PDB entry 3ML8 | X-ray diffraction, 2.70 A resolution | chain A

# Chain A
Protein: Phosphatidylinositol-4,5-bisphosphate 3-kinase catalytic subunit gamma isoform
Source organism: Homo sapiens
Notes: EC 2.7.1.153
UniProtKB: P48736 (PK3CG_HUMAN); residues 144-1102 here = UniProt positions 144-1102
Sequence (966 residues; numbered 143 to 1108; the number before each row is that of its first residue):
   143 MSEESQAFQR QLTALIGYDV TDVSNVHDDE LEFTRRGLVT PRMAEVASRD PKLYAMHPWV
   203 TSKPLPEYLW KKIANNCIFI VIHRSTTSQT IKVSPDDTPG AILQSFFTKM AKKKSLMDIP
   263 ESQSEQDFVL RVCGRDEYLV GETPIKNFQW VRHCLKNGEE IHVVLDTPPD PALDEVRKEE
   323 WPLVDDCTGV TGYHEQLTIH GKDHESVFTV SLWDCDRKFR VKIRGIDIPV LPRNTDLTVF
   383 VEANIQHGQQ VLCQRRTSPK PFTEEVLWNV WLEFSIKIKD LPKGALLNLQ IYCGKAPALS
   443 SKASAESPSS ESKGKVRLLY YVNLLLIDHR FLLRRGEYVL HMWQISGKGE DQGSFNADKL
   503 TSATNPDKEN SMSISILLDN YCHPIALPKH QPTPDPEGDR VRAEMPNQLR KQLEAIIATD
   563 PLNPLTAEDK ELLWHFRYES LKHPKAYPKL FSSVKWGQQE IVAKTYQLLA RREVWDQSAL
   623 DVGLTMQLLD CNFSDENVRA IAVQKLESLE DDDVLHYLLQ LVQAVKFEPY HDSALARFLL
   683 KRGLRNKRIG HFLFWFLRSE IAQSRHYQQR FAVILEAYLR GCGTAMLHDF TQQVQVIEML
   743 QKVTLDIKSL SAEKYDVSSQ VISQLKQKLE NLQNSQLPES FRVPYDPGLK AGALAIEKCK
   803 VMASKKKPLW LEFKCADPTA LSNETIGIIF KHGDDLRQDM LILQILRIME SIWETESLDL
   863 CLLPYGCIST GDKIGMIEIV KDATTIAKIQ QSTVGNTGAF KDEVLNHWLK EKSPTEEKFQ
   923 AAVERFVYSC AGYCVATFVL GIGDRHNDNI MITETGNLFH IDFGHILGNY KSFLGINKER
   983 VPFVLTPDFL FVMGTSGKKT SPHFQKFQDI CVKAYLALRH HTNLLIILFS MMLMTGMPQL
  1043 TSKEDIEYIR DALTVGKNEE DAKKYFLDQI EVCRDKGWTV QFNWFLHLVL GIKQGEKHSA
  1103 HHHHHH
Disordered / not traced: 143, 251-268, 323-350, 374-378, 436-459, 490-495, 532-543, 754-759, 973-980, 1094-1108
Sequence notes: expression tag (143, 1103-1108); conflict Arg-459 (Gln in P48736)
Ligand contacts: ML8 (8-cyclopentyl-6-[3-(hydroxymethyl)phenyl]-4-methyl-2-(methylamino)pyrido[2,3-d]pyrimidin-7(8H)-one): Met-804, Trp-812, Ile-831, Lys-833, Asp-836, Leu-838, Asp-841, Leu-845, Tyr-867, Ile-879, Glu-880, Ile-881, Val-882, Ala-885, Thr-887, Met-953, Phe-961, Ile-963, Asp-964, Phe-965
Swiss-Prot annotation at these positions:
  - region: Val-803 to Lys-809 (G-loop), Gly-943 to Asn-951 (Catalytic loop), His-962 to Thr-988 (Activation loop)
  - binding site (ATP): Gly-829 to Leu-838, Leu-864 to Thr-872, Phe-961 to Leu-969
  - modified residue: Thr-1024 (Phosphothreonine), Ser-1101 (Phosphoserine)
  - natural variant: Arg-1021 (R1021P: In IMD97), Asn-1085 (N1085S: In IMD97)
  - mutagenesis: Lys-833 (K833R: Loss of kinase activity. Loss of autophosphorylation. Reduced inflammatory reactions but no alterations in cardiac contractility), Arg-947 (R947P: Abolishes protein and lipid kinase activity. Does not abolish interaction with GRK2), Ser-1101 (S1101A/Q: Loss of autophosphorylation. No effect on phosphatidylinositol-4,5-bisphosphate 3-kinase activity)

# Overview
Bound to chain A: compound ML8. UniProt lists 28 ATP-binding residues and 3 mutagenesis sites.
Chain A is Phosphatidylinositol-4,5-bisphosphate 3-kinase catalytic subunit gamma isoform (Homo sapiens); the
structure, Discovery of the Highly Potent PI3K/mTOR Dual Inhibitor PF-04691502 through Structure Based Drug
Design, was determined by X-ray diffraction together with 4HVB and 3ML9 from the same study.
